6BM2 - chains A and R of the 12 polymer chains in the assembly; structure by X-ray diffraction, 3.40 A resolution.

# Chain A
Name: DNA-directed RNA polymerase II subunit RPB1
Organism: Saccharomyces cerevisiae (strain ATCC 204508 / S288c)
Notes: EC 2.7.7.6
UniProtKB: P04050 (RPB1_YEAST); residue numbers follow UniProt; this construct covers 1-1733
Sequence (1733 residues; row label = number of the first residue in the row):
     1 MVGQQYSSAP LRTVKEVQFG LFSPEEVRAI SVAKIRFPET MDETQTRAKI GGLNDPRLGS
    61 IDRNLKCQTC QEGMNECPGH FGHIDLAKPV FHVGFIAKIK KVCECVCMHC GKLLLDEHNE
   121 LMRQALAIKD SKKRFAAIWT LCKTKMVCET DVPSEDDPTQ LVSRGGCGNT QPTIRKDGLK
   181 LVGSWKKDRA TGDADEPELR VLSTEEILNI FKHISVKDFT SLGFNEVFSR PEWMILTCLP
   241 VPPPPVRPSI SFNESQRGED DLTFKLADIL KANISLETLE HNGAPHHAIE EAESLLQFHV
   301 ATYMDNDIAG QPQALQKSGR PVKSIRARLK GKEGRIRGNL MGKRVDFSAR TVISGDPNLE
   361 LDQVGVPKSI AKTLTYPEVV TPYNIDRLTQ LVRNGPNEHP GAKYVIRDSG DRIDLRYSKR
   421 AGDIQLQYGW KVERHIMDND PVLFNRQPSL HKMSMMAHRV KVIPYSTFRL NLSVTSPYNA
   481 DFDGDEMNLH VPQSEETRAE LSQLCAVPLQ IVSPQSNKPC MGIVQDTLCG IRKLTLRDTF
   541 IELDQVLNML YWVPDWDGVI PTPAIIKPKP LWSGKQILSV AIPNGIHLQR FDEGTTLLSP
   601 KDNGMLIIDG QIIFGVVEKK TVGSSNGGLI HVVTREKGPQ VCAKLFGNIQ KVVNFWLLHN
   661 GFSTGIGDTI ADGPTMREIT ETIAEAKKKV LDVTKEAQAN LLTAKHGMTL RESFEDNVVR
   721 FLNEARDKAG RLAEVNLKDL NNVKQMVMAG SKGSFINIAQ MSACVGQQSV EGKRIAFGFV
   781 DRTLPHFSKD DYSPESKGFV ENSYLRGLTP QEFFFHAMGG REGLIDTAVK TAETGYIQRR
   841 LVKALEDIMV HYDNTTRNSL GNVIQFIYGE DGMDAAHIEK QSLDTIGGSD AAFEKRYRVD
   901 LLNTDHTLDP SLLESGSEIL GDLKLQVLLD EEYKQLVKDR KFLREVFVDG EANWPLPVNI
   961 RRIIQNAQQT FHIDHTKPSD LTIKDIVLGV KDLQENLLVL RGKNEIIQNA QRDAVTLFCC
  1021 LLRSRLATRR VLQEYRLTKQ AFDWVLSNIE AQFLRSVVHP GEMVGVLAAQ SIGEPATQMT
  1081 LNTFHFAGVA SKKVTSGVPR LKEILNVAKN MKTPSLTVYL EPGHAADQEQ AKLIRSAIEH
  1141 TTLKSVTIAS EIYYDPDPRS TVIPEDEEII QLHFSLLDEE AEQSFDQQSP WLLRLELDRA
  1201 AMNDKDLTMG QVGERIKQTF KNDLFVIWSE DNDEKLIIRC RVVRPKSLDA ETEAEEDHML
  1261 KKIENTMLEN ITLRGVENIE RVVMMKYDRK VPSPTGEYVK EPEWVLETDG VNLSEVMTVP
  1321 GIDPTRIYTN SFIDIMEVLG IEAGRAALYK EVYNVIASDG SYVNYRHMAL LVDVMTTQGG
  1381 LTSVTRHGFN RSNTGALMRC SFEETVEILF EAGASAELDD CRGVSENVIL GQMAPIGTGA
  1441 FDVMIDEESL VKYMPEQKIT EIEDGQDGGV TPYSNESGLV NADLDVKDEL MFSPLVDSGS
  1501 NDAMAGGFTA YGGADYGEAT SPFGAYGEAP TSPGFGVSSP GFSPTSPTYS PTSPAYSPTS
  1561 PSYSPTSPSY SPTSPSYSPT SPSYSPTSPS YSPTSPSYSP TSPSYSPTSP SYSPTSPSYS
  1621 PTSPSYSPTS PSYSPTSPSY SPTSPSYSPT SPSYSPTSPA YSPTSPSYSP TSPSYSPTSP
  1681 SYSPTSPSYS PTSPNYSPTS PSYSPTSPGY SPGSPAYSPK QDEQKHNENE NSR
Not modelled in the structure: 1-2, 149-164, 186-200, 251-258, 1081-1092, 1176-1186, 1244-1253, 1447-1733
Ion coordination: Zn2+ site 1: Cys70, Cys77, His80; Zn2+ site 2: Cys110, Cys167; Mg2+: Asp481, Asp483, Asp485 (shared with A9(R) of chain R)

# Chain R
Molecule: 9-nt RNA strand
Sequence (9 nucleotides; each row starts with the number of its first residue):
     1 AUCGAGAGA
Ion coordination: Mg2+: A9 (shared with Asp481(A), Asp483(A), Asp485(A) of chain A)

# Interface between chain A and chain R
Contacting residue pairs - 4 pairs, chain A then chain R:
  Arg320(A) - U2(R)  sugar contact
  Lys323(A) - C3(R)  salt bridge to the phosphate
  Arg446(A) - A9(R)  hydrogen bond to the sugar
  Asp485(A) - A9(R)  sugar contact
Interface residues without a listed pair, chain A (7 interface residues in all): Asp481, Asp483, Gly484
Interface residues without a listed pair, chain R (4 interface residues in all): G8

# Summary
Chain A and chain R form an interface of 7 and 4 residues respectively, with 1 hydrogen bond and 1 salt
bridge. Among the polar pairs are Arg446(A)-A9(R) and Lys323(A)-C3(R). Cys70(A), Cys77(A) and His80(A) form
the Zn2+ site 1.
Chain A is DNA-directed RNA polymerase II subunit RPB1 (Saccharomyces cerevisiae (strain ATCC 204508 / S288c))
and chain R is a 9-nt RNA strand; the structure, Pol II elongation complex with an abasic lesion at i-1
position, was determined by X-ray diffraction (same publication as 6BLO, 6BLP, 6BM4 and 6BQF).
